9ITM - chains K and L of the 16 polymer chains in the assembly; structure by electron microscopy, 3.16 A resolution.

Chain K (and L):
Name: ATP synthase subunit c
From: Chloroflexus aurantiacus J-10-fl
Notes: chain L of this document is another copy of the same molecule, construct and numbering; everything in this record applies to it too
UniProtKB: A9WGS9 (ATPL_CHLAA); residue numbers follow UniProt; this construct covers 1-76
Sequence (76 residues; numbered 1 to 76; the number before each row is that of its first residue):
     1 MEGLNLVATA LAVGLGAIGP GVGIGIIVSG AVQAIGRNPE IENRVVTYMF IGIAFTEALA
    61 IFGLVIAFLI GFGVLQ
Unresolved in the structure: 73-76
Swiss-Prot annotation at these positions:
  - site: E57 (Reversibly protonated during proton transport)

Chain K / chain L interface:
Pairs across the interface (64):
  M1(K) - M1(L)  hydrophobic
  M1(K) - E2(L)
  E2(K) - E2(L)
  L4(K) - M1(L)  hydrophobic
  L4(K) - G3(L)
  L4(K) - L4(L)  hydrophobic
  L4(K) - V7(L)  hydrophobic
  N5(K) - L6(L)
  A8(K) - L6(L)
  A8(K) - V7(L)
  A8(K) - A10(L)
  L11(K) - V7(L)  hydrophobic
  L11(K) - A10(L)  hydrophobic
  L11(K) - L11(L)  hydrophobic
  A12(K) - A10(L)
  L15(K) - L11(L)  hydrophobic
  L15(K) - G14(L)
  L15(K) - I18(L)
  G16(K) - G14(L)
  I18(K) - I18(L)  hydrophobic
  G19(K) - A17(L)
  G19(K) - I18(L)
  G19(K) - G21(L)
  G19(K) - V22(L)
  P20(K) - A17(L)
  G23(K) - G21(L)
  G23(K) - G25(L)
  I26(K) - I26(L)  hydrophobic
  I26(K) - S29(L)
  I27(K) - G25(L)
  I27(K) - V28(L)  hydrophobic
  G30(K) - S29(L)
  A31(K) - V32(L)  hydrophobic
  A34(K) - V32(L)  hydrophobic
  N38(K) - G36(L)  hydrogen bond (side chain-backbone)
  I41(K) - I35(L)  hydrophobic
  R44(K) - E42(L)  salt bridge
  V45(K) - V32(L)  hydrophobic
  V45(K) - I35(L)  hydrophobic
  Y48(K) - V28(L)
  Y48(K) - V32(L)  hydrophobic
  Y48(K) - I35(L)  hydrophobic
  Y48(K) - E42(L)  hydrogen bond
  Y48(K) - V46(L)
  G52(K) - V28(L)
  F55(K) - I24(L)  hydrophobic
  F55(K) - F50(L)  hydrophobic
  F55(K) - I53(L)  hydrophobic
  F55(K) - E57(L)
  T56(K) - G21(L)
  T56(K) - I24(L)
  L59(K) - P20(L)  hydrophobic
  L59(K) - G21(L)
  L59(K) - I24(L)  hydrophobic
  L59(K) - E57(L)
  L59(K) - A60(L)  hydrophobic
  F62(K) - V13(L)
  F62(K) - L64(L)  hydrophobic
  G63(K) - V13(L)
  I66(K) - T9(L)
  I66(K) - V13(L)  hydrophobic
  I70(K) - L6(L)  hydrophobic
  I70(K) - T9(L)
  I70(K) - A10(L)  hydrophobic
Also at the interface, not in a pair above, chain K (36 interface residues in all): V22, R37, M49, I51, L69
Also at the interface, not in a pair above, chain L (37 interface residues in all): L15, Q33, P39, M49, A67, F72

Summary:
The interface between chain K and chain L involves 36 residues on one side and 37 on the other, with 2
hydrogen bonds and 1 salt bridge. Among the polar pairs are R44(K)-E42(L), N38(K)-G36(L) and Y48(K)-E42(L).
Both chains are ATP synthase subunit c (Chloroflexus aurantiacus J-10-fl). Entry 9ITM (Chloroflexus
aurantiacus ATP synthase, state 1, focused refinement of FO) was determined by electron microscopy, deposited
together with 9ITJ, 9ITK, 9ITL, 9ITN, 9ITO, 9ITP and 11 further entries.
